7ET3 - chains B and Z of the 23 polymer chains in the assembly; structure by electron microscopy, 4.20 A resolution (low resolution: residue-level contacts below are approximate; hydrogen-bond / salt-bridge calls are withheld).

[Chain B (and Z)]
Molecule: Major capsid protein
Source organism: Human cytomegalovirus
Notes: chain Z of this document is another copy of the same molecule, construct and numbering; everything in this record applies to it too
Reference sequence: A0A1U8QPG3 (A0A1U8QPG3_HCMV); residues 1-1370 here = UniProt positions 1-1370
Amino-acid sequence (1370 residues; numbered 1 to 1370; the number before each row is that of its first residue):
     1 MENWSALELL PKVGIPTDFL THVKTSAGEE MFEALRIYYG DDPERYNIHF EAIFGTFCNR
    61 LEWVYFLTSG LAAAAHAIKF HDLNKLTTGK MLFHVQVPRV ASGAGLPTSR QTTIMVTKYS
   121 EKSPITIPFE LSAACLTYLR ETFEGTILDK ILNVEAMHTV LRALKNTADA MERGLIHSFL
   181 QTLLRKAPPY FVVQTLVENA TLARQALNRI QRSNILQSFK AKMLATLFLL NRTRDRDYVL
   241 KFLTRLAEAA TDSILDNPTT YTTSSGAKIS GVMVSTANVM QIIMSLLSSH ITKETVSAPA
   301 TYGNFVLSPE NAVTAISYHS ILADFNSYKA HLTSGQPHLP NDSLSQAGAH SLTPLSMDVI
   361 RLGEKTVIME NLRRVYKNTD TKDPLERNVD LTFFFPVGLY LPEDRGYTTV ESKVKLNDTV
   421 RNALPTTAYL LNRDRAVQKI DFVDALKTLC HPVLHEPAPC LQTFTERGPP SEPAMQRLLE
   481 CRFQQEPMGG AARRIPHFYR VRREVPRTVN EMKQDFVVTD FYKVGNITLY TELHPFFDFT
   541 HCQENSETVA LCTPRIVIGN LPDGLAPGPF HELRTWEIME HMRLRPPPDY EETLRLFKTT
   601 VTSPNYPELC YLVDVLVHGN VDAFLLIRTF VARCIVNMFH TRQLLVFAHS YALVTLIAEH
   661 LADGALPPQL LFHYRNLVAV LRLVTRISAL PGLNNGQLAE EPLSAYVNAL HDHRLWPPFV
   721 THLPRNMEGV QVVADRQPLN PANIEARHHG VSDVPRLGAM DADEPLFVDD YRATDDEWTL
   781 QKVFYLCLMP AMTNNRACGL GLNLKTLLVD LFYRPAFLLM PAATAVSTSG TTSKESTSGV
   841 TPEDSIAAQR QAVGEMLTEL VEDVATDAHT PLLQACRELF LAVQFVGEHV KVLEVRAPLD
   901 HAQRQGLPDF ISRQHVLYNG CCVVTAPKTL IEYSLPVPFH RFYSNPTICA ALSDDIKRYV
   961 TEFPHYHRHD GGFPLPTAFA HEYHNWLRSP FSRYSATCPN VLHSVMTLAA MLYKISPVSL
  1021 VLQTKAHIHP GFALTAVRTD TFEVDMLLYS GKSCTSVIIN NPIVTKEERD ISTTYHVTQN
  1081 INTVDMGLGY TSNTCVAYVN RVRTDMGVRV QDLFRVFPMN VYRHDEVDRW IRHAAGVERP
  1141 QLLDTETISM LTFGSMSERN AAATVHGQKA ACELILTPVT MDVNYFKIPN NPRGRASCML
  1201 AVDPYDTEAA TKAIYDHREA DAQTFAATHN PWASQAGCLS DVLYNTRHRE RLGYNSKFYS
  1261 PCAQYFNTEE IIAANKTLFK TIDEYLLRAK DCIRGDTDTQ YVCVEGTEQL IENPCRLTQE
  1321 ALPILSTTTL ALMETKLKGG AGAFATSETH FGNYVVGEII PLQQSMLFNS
Disordered / not traced: 306-322, 346-349, 825-841 (chain Z: 473-485, 825-844)
Disulfide bonds: C1292-C1303

[Interface between chain B and chain Z]
Pairs across the interface (69):
  L7(B) - T56(Z)
  E8(B) - E155(Z)
  E8(B) - R162(Z)
  L9(B) - E155(Z)
  P11(B) - T56(Z)
  K12(B) - T56(Z)
  K12(B) - C58(Z)
  V13(B) - T56(Z)
  V13(B) - F57(Z)
  V13(B) - C58(Z)
  G14(B) - R60(Z)
  I15(B) - F57(Z)
  I15(B) - C58(Z)
  I15(B) - N59(Z)
  I15(B) - R60(Z)
  P16(B) - R60(Z)
  T17(B) - N59(Z)
  D18(B) - K377(Z)
  H22(B) - N378(Z)
  H22(B) - T379(Z)
  H22(B) - D380(Z)
  V23(B) - N378(Z)
  K24(B) - D380(Z)
  D41(B) - E130(Z)
  D41(B) - L131(Z)
  D41(B) - S132(Z)
  Y46(B) - C135(Z)
  Y46(B) - L152(Z)
  Y46(B) - T159(Z)
  F50(B) - L148(Z)
  T56(B) - L7(Z)
  T56(B) - P11(Z)
  T56(B) - K12(Z)
  T56(B) - V13(Z)
  F57(B) - K12(Z)
  F57(B) - V13(Z)
  F57(B) - I15(Z)
  C58(B) - K12(Z)
  C58(B) - V13(Z)
  C58(B) - I15(Z)
  C58(B) - T17(Z)
  N59(B) - I15(Z)
  N59(B) - T17(Z)
  R60(B) - G14(Z)
  R60(B) - I15(Z)
  E62(B) - P16(Z)
  E62(B) - T17(Z)
  E130(B) - Y39(Z)
  E130(B) - G40(Z)
  E130(B) - D41(Z)
  S132(B) - D41(Z)
  S132(B) - D42(Z)
  S132(B) - P43(Z)
  A134(B) - Y46(Z)
  C135(B) - Y46(Z)
  Y138(B) - Y46(Z)
  L148(B) - F50(Z)
  L152(B) - I48(Z)
  E155(B) - E8(Z)
  E155(B) - L9(Z)
  E155(B) - R45(Z)
  E155(B) - Y46(Z)
  T159(B) - R45(Z)
  T159(B) - Y46(Z)
  N378(B) - T21(Z)
  N378(B) - H22(Z)
  N378(B) - V23(Z)
  T379(B) - H22(Z)
  D380(B) - K24(Z)
Other interface residues (no listed pair), chain B (38 interface residues in all): P43, R45, L131
Other interface residues (no listed pair), chain Z (42 interface residues in all): A134

[Summary]
38 residues of chain B and 42 residues of chain Z are in contact.
Both chains are Major capsid protein (Human cytomegalovirus). Entry 7ET3 (C5 portal vertex in the enveloped
virion capsid) was determined by electron microscopy (same publication as 7ET2, 7ETJ, 7ETM and 7ETO).
